5M7K - chains A and C of the 4 polymer chains in the assembly; structure by X-ray diffraction, 3.50 A resolution.

Chain A:
Protein: Photosynthetic reaction center cytochrome c subunit
Source organism: Blastochloris viridis
Reference sequence: P07173 (CYCR_BLAVI); residues -19 to 336 here correspond to UniProt positions 1-356 (UniProt number = residue number + 20)
Amino-acid sequence (356 residues; each row starts with the number of its first residue; numbers below 1 keep their minus sign (Met-19 is residue -19)):
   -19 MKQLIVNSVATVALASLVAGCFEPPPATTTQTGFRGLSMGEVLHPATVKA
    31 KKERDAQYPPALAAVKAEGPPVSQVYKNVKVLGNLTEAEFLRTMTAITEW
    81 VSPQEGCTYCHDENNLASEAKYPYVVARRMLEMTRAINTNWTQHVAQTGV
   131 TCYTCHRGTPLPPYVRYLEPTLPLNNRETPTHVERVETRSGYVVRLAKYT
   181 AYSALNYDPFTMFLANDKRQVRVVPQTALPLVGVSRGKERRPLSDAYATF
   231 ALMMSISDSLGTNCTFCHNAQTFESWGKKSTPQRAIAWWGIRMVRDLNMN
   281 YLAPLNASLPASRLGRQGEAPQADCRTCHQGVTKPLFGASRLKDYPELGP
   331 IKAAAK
Not modelled in the structure: -19 to 0, 333-336
Curated features (UniProtKB/Swiss-Prot):
  - binding site (heme): Met74, Cys87, Cys90, His91, Met110, His124, Cys132, Cys135, His136, Met233, Cys244, Cys247, His248, Cys305, Cys308, His309
  - site: Cys1 (Not N-palmitoylated)
  - lipidation: Cys1 (S-diacylglycerol cysteine)

Chain C:
Protein: Reaction center protein M chain
Source organism: Blastochloris viridis
Reference sequence: P06010 (RCEM_BLAVI); residues 0-323 here correspond to UniProt positions 1-324 (UniProt number = residue number + 1)
Amino-acid sequence (324 residues; each row starts with the number of its first residue; numbering starts at 0):
     0 MADYQTIYTQIQARGPHITVSGEWGDNDRVGKPFYSYWLGKIGDAQIGPI
    50 YLGASGIAAFAFGSTAILIILFNMAAEVHFDPLQFFRQFFWLGLYPPKAQ
   100 YGMGIPPLHDGGWWLMAGLFMTLSLGSWWIRVYSRARALGLGTHIAWNFA
   150 AAIFFVLCIGCIHPTLVGSWSEGVPFGIWPHIDWLTAFSIRYGNFYYCPW
   200 HGFSIGFAYGCGLLFAAHGATILAVARFGGDREIEQITDRGTAVERAALF
   250 WRWTIGFNATIESVHRWGWFFSLMVMVSASVGILLTGTFVDNWYLWCVKH
   300 GAAPDYPAYLPATPDPASLPGAPK
Not modelled in the structure: 0
Curated features (UniProtKB/Swiss-Prot):
  - binding site ((7R,8Z)-bacteriochlorophyll b): His180, His200
  - binding site (Fe cation): His217, Glu232, His264
  - binding site (a ubiquinone): Trp250

Interface between chain A and chain C:
Residue-residue contacts (111):
  Gln11(A) - Tyr308(C)  hydrogen bond
  Thr12(A) - Tyr308(C)
  Thr12(A) - Leu309(C)
  Gly13(A) - Tyr308(C)
  Phe14(A) - Tyr305(C)  hydrophobic
  Phe14(A) - Pro306(C)
  Phe14(A) - Tyr308(C)
  Leu17(A) - Tyr305(C)  hydrophobic
  Val163(A) - Gln83(C)
  Ser170(A) - Val77(C)
  Ser170(A) - Asp80(C)
  Ser170(A) - Gln83(C)
  Ser170(A) - Gln87(C)  hydrogen bond (backbone-side chain)
  Val173(A) - Glu76(C)
  Val173(A) - Gln87(C)
  Val174(A) - Arg86(C)
  Val174(A) - Gln87(C)
  Tyr182(A) - Trp90(C)  hydrogen bond (backbone-side chain)
  Ser183(A) - Trp90(C)
  Ala184(A) - Trp90(C)
  Ala184(A) - Tyr94(C)
  Ala184(A) - Trp178(C)  hydrophobic
  Ala184(A) - Asp182(C)
  Leu185(A) - Asp182(C)
  Asn186(A) - Glu76(C)
  Asn186(A) - Lys97(C)  hydrogen bond
  Tyr187(A) - Lys97(C)
  Arg202(A) - Asp314(C)  salt bridge
  Arg202(A) - Ala316(C)
  Val204(A) - Ile189(C)
  Val204(A) - Asn291(C)
  Pro205(A) - Arg190(C)
  Pro205(A) - Asp290(C)
  Pro205(A) - Asn291(C)  hydrogen bond (backbone-side chain)
  Gln206(A) - Leu294(C)
  Thr207(A) - Asn291(C)
  Thr207(A) - Leu294(C)
  Ala208(A) - Val289(C)
  Ala208(A) - Asp290(C)  hydrogen bond (backbone-backbone)
  Ala208(A) - Asn291(C)  hydrogen bond (backbone-backbone)
  Ala208(A) - Leu294(C)
  Ala208(A) - Trp295(C)
  Leu209(A) - Phe288(C)
  Leu209(A) - Asp290(C)
  Leu209(A) - Lys298(C)
  Pro210(A) - Gly286(C)
  Pro210(A) - Thr287(C)
  Pro210(A) - Phe288(C)
  Pro210(A) - Val289(C)
  Pro210(A) - Asp290(C)
  Ser215(A) - Val166(C)
  Arg216(A) - Leu165(C)
  Arg216(A) - Val166(C)
  Arg216(A) - Gly286(C)  hydrogen bond (side chain-backbone)
  Arg216(A) - Thr287(C)  hydrogen bond (side chain-backbone)
  Gly217(A) - Gln99(C)
  Gly217(A) - Val166(C)  hydrogen bond (backbone-backbone)
  Gly217(A) - Gly167(C)
  Lys218(A) - Gln99(C)
  Lys218(A) - Tyr100(C)
  Lys218(A) - Gly101(C)
  Arg220(A) - Gln99(C)  hydrogen bond (backbone-side chain)
  Arg220(A) - Val166(C)
  Arg220(A) - Glu171(C)  salt bridge
  Arg220(A) - Arg190(C)
  Arg220(A) - Tyr191(C)  hydrogen bond
  Arg221(A) - Gln99(C)
  Pro222(A) - Lys97(C)
  Pro222(A) - Gln99(C)
  Pro222(A) - Ser170(C)
  Leu223(A) - Ser170(C)  hydrogen bond (backbone-side chain)
  Leu223(A) - Glu171(C)
  Leu223(A) - Ala186(C)
  Leu223(A) - Arg190(C)
  Ser224(A) - Lys97(C)  hydrogen bond (side chain-backbone)
  Ala226(A) - Ala186(C)
  Tyr227(A) - Pro174(C)
  Tyr227(A) - Trp183(C)
  Phe230(A) - Thr185(C)
  Ala250(A) - Asn193(C)
  Gln251(A) - Asn193(C)  hydrogen bond (backbone-side chain)
  Gln251(A) - Tyr196(C)  hydrogen bond
  Gln251(A) - Tyr293(C)
  Gln251(A) - Pro303(C)  hydrogen bond (side chain-backbone)
  Gln251(A) - Tyr305(C)
  Thr252(A) - Tyr293(C)
  Glu254(A) - Asn291(C)  hydrogen bond
  Glu254(A) - Tyr293(C)
  Ser255(A) - Tyr293(C)
  Trp256(A) - Thr312(C)
  Trp256(A) - Pro313(C)
  Trp256(A) - Asp314(C)  hydrogen bond
  Trp256(A) - Pro315(C)
  Gly257(A) - Ala311(C)
  Gly257(A) - Thr312(C)  hydrogen bond (backbone-backbone)
  Lys258(A) - Asp304(C)  salt bridge
  Lys258(A) - Tyr305(C)
  Lys259(A) - Tyr293(C)
  Lys259(A) - Asp304(C)  salt bridge
  Ser260(A) - Thr312(C)  hydrogen bond (backbone-side chain)
  Thr261(A) - Leu309(C)
  Thr261(A) - Thr312(C)  hydrogen bond (backbone-side chain)
  Pro262(A) - Pro310(C)
  Pro262(A) - Thr312(C)
  Ala265(A) - Thr312(C)
  Trp268(A) - Pro315(C)  hydrophobic
  Trp268(A) - Ala316(C)  hydrophobic
  Trp268(A) - Ala321(C)  hydrophobic
  Trp268(A) - Pro322(C)
  Trp269(A) - Pro322(C)
  Arg272(A) - Lys323(C)  hydrogen bond (side chain-backbone)
Also at the interface, not in a pair above, chain A (55 interface residues in all): Gly171, Val203, Leu211, Phe253
Also at the interface, not in a pair above, chain C (61 interface residues in all): His78, Leu91, Ala98, Gly172, Pro179, Phe187, Ala307

In short:
The interface between chain A and chain C involves 55 residues on one side and 61 on the other, with 23
hydrogen bonds and 4 salt bridges. Polar pairs include Arg202(A)-Asp314(C), Arg220(A)-Glu171(C) and
Lys258(A)-Asp304(C).
Chain A is Photosynthetic reaction center cytochrome c subunit and chain C is Reaction center protein M chain,
both from Blastochloris viridis; the structure, Blastochloris viridis photosynthetic reaction center -
RC_vir_xfel, was determined by X-ray diffraction (same publication as 5M7J and 5M7L).
